7B09 - chains L and A of the 4 polymer chains in the assembly; structure by electron microscopy, 13.40 A resolution (very low resolution: no residue pairs are listed; an interface is given only as per-side residue counts).

Chain L:
Protein: Light chain of fab fragment P-4G2
From: Myodes glareolus
Notes: antibody fragment or engineered binder
Chain sequence (216 residues; numbered -1 to 214; the number before each row is that of its first residue; numbers below 1 keep their minus sign (Thr-1 is residue -1)):
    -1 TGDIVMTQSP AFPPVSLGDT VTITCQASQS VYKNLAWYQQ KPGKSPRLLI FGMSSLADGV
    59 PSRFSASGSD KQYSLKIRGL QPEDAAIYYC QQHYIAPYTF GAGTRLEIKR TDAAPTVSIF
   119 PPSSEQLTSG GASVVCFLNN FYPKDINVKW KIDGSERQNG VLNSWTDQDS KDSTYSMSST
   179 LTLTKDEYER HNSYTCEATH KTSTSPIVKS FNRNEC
Not modelled in the structure: 212-214
Disulfide bonds: Cys23-Cys88, Cys134-Cys194

Chain A:
Protein: Envelope polyprotein
From: Puumala orthohantavirus
Reference sequence: Q9WJ31 (Q9WJ31_9VIRU); numbering as in UniProt (aligned over 659-1105)
Chain sequence (460 residues; each row starts with the number of its first residue):
   656 GPGETQNLNS GWTDTAHGSG IIPMRTDLEL DFSLPSSASY TYRRQLQNPA NEQEKIPFHL
   716 QISKQVIHAE IQHLGHWMDG TFNLKTAFHC YGSCEKYAYP WQTAGCFIEK DYEYESGWGC
   776 NPPDCPGVGT GCTACGVYLD KLKSVGKAFK IVSLRYTRKA CIQLGTEQTC KSVDSNDCLV
   836 TTSVKVCLIG TVSKFQPSDT LLFLGPLEQG GLIFKQWCTT TCQFGDPGDI MSTPVGMKCP
   896 ELNGSFRKKC AFATTPVCQF DGNTLSGYKR MIATKDSFQS FNVTEPHISA SSLEWIDPDS
   956 SLRDHINVIV GRDLSFQDLS ETPCQVDLAT TSIDGAWGSG VGFNLVCSVS LTECSTFLTS
  1016 IKACDSAMCY GSTTANLLRG QNTVHIVGKG GHSGSKFMCC HDTKCSSTGL VAAAPHLDRV
  1076 TGYNQADSDK IFDDGAPECG ISCWFTKSGE GTETSQVAPA
Not modelled in the structure: 656-667, 1070-1081, 1102-1115
Sequence notes: expression tag (656-658, 1106-1115)
Disulfide bonds: Cys745-Cys780, Cys749-Cys787, Cys761-Cys894, Cys775-Cys905, Cys790-Cys913, Cys816-Cys825, Cys833-Cys842, Cys873-Cys877, Cys979-Cys1009, Cys1002-Cys1054, Cys1019-Cys1024, Cys1055-Cys1060, Cys1094-Cys1098
Covalently attached groups: N-acetylglucosamine (NAG) linked to Asn937

Chain L / chain A interface:
At this resolution (13 A) residue pairs are not listed: 13 residues of chain L and 10 of chain A lie at the interface.

Summary:
The interface between chain L and chain A involves 13 residues on one side and 10 on the other. Covalently
linked N-acetylglucosamine: at Asn937(A).
Chain L is Light chain of fab fragment P-4G2 (Myodes glareolus) and chain A is Envelope polyprotein (Puumala
orthohantavirus); the structure, Puumala virus glycoprotein (Gc) in complex with fab fragment P-4G2, was
determined by electron microscopy, deposited together with 7B0A.
